PDB entry 6GFZ | X-ray diffraction, 2.30 A resolution | chains B and C of the 3 polymer chains in the assembly

[Chain B]
Molecule: Elongin-C
From: Homo sapiens
UniProtKB: Q15369 (ELOC_HUMAN); residue numbers follow UniProt; this construct covers 17-112
Sequence (97 residues; row label = number of the first residue in the row):
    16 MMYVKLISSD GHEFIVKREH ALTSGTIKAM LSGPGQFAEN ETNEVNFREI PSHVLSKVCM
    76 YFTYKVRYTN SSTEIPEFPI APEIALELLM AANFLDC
Not modelled in the structure: 48-57
Sequence notes: initiating methionine (16)

[Chain C]
Molecule: von Hippel-Lindau disease tumor suppressor
From: Homo sapiens
UniProtKB: P40337 (VHL_HUMAN); residue numbers follow UniProt; this construct covers 54-213
Sequence (162 residues; numbered 52 to 213; the number before each row is that of its first residue):
    52 GSMEAGRPRP VLRSVNSREP SQVIFCNRSP RVVLPVWLNF DGEPQPYPTL PPGTGRRIHS
   112 YRGHLWLFRD AGTHDGLLVN QTELFVPSLN VDGQPIFANI TLPVYTLKER CLQVVRSLVK
   172 PENYRRLDIV RSLYEDLEDH PNVQKDLERL TQERIAHQRM GD
Not modelled in the structure: 52-61, 203-213
Sequence notes: expression tag (52-53)
Modified positions: Cys77 (S-(dimethylarsenic)cysteine; CAS)
Residues lining bound ligands: EXE ((2R,3S,4S)-1-[(2S)-2-acetamido-3,3-dimethyl-butanoyl]-3-fluoranyl-N-[[4-(4-methyl-1,3-thiazol-5-yl)phenyl]methyl]-4-oxidanyl-pyrrolidine-2-carboxamide): Asn67, Phe76, Pro86, Trp88, Phe91, Tyr98, Pro99, Leu101, Arg107, Ile109, His110, Ser111, Tyr112, His115, Trp117
Swiss-Prot annotation at these positions:
  - region: Thr157 to Val166 (Interaction with Elongin BC complex)
  - natural variant: Leu63 (L63P: In PCC), Arg64 (R64P: In PCC), Ser65 (S65A: In PCC; S65L: In VHLD; S65W: In VHLD), Val66 to Gln73 (deletion: In VHLD), Ser68 (S68W: In PCC and VHLD), Glu70 (E70K: In VHLD), Val74 (V74G: In VHLD), Ile75 (deletion: In VHLD), Phe76 (F76I: In VHLD; F76L: In VHLD; F76S: In VHLD; deletion: In VHLD), Asn78 (N78H: In VHLD; N78S: In VHLD; N78T: In VHLD), Arg79 (R79P: In VHLD), Ser80 (S80I: In VHLD; S80N: In PCC and VHLD; S80R: In VHLD), 64 further natural variant entries in UniProt
  - mutagenesis: Tyr98 (Y98N: No interaction with HIF1A. No HIF1A degradation)
From the paper describing this entry:
  - binding site for EXE: Tyr98, Trp117

[Interface between chain B and chain C]
Contacting residue pairs (34):
  Tyr76(B) - Tyr156(C)  hydrogen bond (side chain-backbone)
  Tyr76(B) - Thr157(C)
  Tyr76(B) - Leu158(C)  hydrogen bond (side chain-backbone)
  Tyr83(B) - Val155(C)
  Ser86(B) - Gln132(C)
  Ser87(B) - Gln132(C)
  Glu89(B) - Arg79(C)
  Ile90(B) - Leu153(C)
  Pro91(B) - Leu153(C)
  Glu92(B) - Pro81(C)
  Glu92(B) - Arg82(C)  salt bridge
  Glu92(B) - Leu153(C)
  Glu92(B) - Arg161(C)  salt bridge
  Phe93(B) - Leu158(C)  hydrophobic
  Phe93(B) - Arg161(C)  hydrogen bond (backbone-side chain)
  Ile95(B) - Arg161(C)
  Ile95(B) - Cys162(C)  hydrophobic
  Ile95(B) - Val165(C)
  Pro97(B) - Leu169(C)  hydrophobic
  Ala100(B) - Val165(C)  hydrophobic
  Leu101(B) - Leu178(C)  hydrophobic
  Leu103(B) - Leu158(C)  hydrophobic
  Leu103(B) - Cys162(C)  hydrophobic
  Leu104(B) - Lys159(C)
  Leu104(B) - Cys162(C)
  Leu104(B) - Leu163(C)  hydrophobic
  Leu104(B) - Leu184(C)  hydrophobic
  Ala107(B) - Leu158(C)  hydrophobic
  Ala107(B) - Lys159(C)
  Asn108(B) - Lys159(C)  hydrogen bond
  Asn108(B) - Leu184(C)
  Cys112(B) - Thr157(C)
  Cys112(B) - Leu158(C)  hydrogen bond (backbone-backbone)
  Cys112(B) - Lys159(C)  hydrogen bond (backbone-backbone)
Also at the interface, not in a pair above, chain B (23 interface residues in all): Val73, Tyr79, Lys80, Thr84, Met105
Also at the interface, not in a pair above, chain C (23 interface residues in all): Ser80, Pro154, Val166, Asp179, Ile180, Asp187

[Summary]
Chain B and chain C each contribute 23 residues to their interface, with 6 hydrogen bonds and 2 salt bridges.
Polar contacts include Glu92(B)-Arg82(C), Glu92(B)-Arg161(C) and Tyr76(B)-Tyr156(C). Bound to chain C:
compound EXE. UniProt lists one mutagenesis site on chain C. The paper reports a binding site for EXE at
Tyr98(C) and Trp117(C).
Chain B is Elongin-C and chain C is von Hippel-Lindau disease tumor suppressor, both from Homo sapiens; the
structure, pVHL:EloB:EloC in complex with modified VH032 containing (3S,4S)-3-fluoro-4-hydroxyproline (ligand
14b), was determined by X-ray diffraction together with 6GFX and 6GFY from the same study.
